6J2X - chains d and n of the 47 polymer chains in the assembly; structure by electron microscopy, 3.80 A resolution.

# Chain d
Protein: Proteasome subunit alpha type-3
From: Saccharomyces cerevisiae S288c
Notes: EC 3.4.25.1
UniProtKB: P23638 (PSA3_YEAST); residues 1-258 here = UniProt positions 1-258
Sequence (258 residues; each row starts with the number of its first residue):
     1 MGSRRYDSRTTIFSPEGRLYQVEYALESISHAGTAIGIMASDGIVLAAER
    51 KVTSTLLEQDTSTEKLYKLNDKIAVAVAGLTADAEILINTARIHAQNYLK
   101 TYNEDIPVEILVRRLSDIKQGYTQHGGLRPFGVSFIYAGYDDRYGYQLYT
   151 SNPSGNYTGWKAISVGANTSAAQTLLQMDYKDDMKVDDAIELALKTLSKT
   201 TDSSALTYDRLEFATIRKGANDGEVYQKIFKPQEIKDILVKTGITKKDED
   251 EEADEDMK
Unresolved in the structure: 1, 246-258
UniProt features mapped onto this chain:
  - cross-link (Glycyl lysine isopeptide (Lys-Gly)): Lys100 (interchain with G-Cter in ubiquitin), Lys199 (interchain with G-Cter in ubiquitin), Lys231 (interchain with G-Cter in ubiquitin)

# Chain n
Protein: Proteasome subunit alpha type-4
From: Saccharomyces cerevisiae S288c
Notes: EC 3.4.25.1
UniProtKB: P40303 (PSA4_YEAST); numbering as in UniProt (aligned over 1-254)
Sequence (254 residues; numbered 1 to 254; the number before each row is that of its first residue):
     1 MSGYDRALSIFSPDGHIFQVEYALEAVKRGTCAVGVKGKNCVVLGCERRS
    51 TLKLQDTRITPSKVSKIDSHVVLSFSGLNADSRILIEKARVEAQSHRLTL
   101 EDPVTVEYLTRYVAGVQQRYTQSGGVRPFGVSTLIAGFDPRDDEPKLYQT
   151 EPSGIYSSWSAQTIGRNSKTVREFLEKNYDRKEPPATVEECVKLTVRSLL
   201 EVVQTGAKNIEITVVKPDSDIVALSSEEINQYVTQIEQEKQEQQEQDKKK
   251 KSNH
Unresolved in the structure: 1-2, 244-254
UniProt features mapped onto this chain:
  - modified residue: Thr60 (Phosphothreonine)

# Chain d / chain n interface
Residue-residue contacts (58):
  Arg4(d) - Arg6(n)
  Asp7(d) - Tyr4(n)  hydrogen bond
  Asp7(d) - Arg6(n)
  Thr11(d) - Leu8(n)
  Thr11(d) - Arg127(n)
  Ile12(d) - Gln19(n)
  Phe13(d) - Gln19(n)  hydrogen bond (backbone-side chain)
  Phe13(d) - Tyr22(n)  hydrophobic
  Phe13(d) - Arg127(n)
  Phe13(d) - Pro128(n)
  Ser14(d) - Tyr22(n)
  Pro15(d) - Tyr22(n)  hydrophobic
  Glu16(d) - Glu25(n)
  Glu16(d) - Arg29(n)  salt bridge
  Gly17(d) - Tyr22(n)
  Gly17(d) - Glu25(n)
  Gly17(d) - Ala26(n)
  Leu19(d) - Arg127(n)
  Glu109(d) - Pro61(n)
  Arg113(d) - Glu87(n)
  Ser116(d) - Arg83(n)
  Asp117(d) - Ile84(n)
  Asp117(d) - Glu87(n)
  Gln120(d) - Ala80(n)  hydrogen bond (side chain-backbone)
  Gln120(d) - Asp81(n)  hydrogen bond
  Gln120(d) - Ile84(n)
  Thr123(d) - Arg127(n)  hydrogen bond (backbone-side chain)
  Gln124(d) - Tyr120(n)
  Gln124(d) - Arg127(n)
  Gln124(d) - Phe129(n)
  His125(d) - Gly125(n)
  His125(d) - Val126(n)
  Tyr144(d) - Arg58(n)
  Leu148(d) - Ile59(n)
  Tyr149(d) - Ile59(n)  hydrogen bond (side chain-backbone)
  Ser154(d) - Ala80(n)
  Gly155(d) - Ala80(n)
  Gly155(d) - Arg83(n)  hydrogen bond (backbone-side chain)
  Asn156(d) - Asn79(n)
  Asn156(d) - Ala80(n)
  Asn156(d) - Arg83(n)
  Tyr157(d) - Pro61(n)  hydrophobic
  Tyr157(d) - Arg83(n)
  Gly159(d) - Gln55(n)
  Gly159(d) - Asp56(n)
  Gly159(d) - Ile59(n)
  Gly159(d) - Thr60(n)  hydrogen bond (backbone-side chain)
  Trp160(d) - Leu52(n)  hydrophobic
  Trp160(d) - Lys53(n)
  Trp160(d) - Leu54(n)
  Trp160(d) - Gln55(n)
  Trp160(d) - Ile59(n)
  Lys161(d) - Leu54(n)  hydrogen bond (backbone-backbone)
  Lys161(d) - Asp56(n)
  Ala162(d) - Leu54(n)
  Gln177(d) - Lys53(n)
  Gln177(d) - Leu54(n)
  Tyr180(d) - Leu54(n)  hydrophobic
Interface residues without a listed pair, chain d (39 interface residues in all): Arg9, Met39, Gly126, Gly127, Tyr146, Gln147, Thr158, Leu176
Interface residues without a listed pair, chain n (30 interface residues in all): Ala23

# In short
39 residues of chain d and 30 residues of chain n are in contact, with 9 hydrogen bonds and 1 salt bridge.
Polar pairs include Glu16(d)-Arg29(n), Asp7(d)-Tyr4(n) and Phe13(d)-Gln19(n).
Here chain d is Proteasome subunit alpha type-3 and chain n is Proteasome subunit alpha type-4, both from
Saccharomyces cerevisiae S288c. Entry 6J2X (Yeast proteasome in resting state (C1-a)) was determined by
electron microscopy (same publication as 6J2N, 6J30, 6J2C and 6J2Q).
